Entry 7B0C (X-ray diffraction, 3.00 A resolution); this record covers chains B and D of the 4 polymer chains in the assembly.

Chain B:
Molecule: HTH-type transcriptional repressor NsrR
From: Streptomyces coelicolor A3(2)
UniProt: Q9L132 (NSRR_STRCO); residues 1-148 here = UniProt positions 1-148
Sequence (161 residues; row label = number of the first residue in the row):
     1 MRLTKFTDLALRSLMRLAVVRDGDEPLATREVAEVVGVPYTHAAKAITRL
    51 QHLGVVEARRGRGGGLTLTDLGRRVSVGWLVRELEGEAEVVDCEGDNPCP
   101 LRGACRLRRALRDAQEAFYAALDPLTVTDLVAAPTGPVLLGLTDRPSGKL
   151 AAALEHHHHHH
Not modelled in the structure: 145-161
Differences from the reference sequence: expression tag (149-161)
Curated features (UniProtKB/Swiss-Prot):
  - DNA-binding region: Thr29 to His52 (H-T-H motif)
  - binding site ([2Fe-2S] cluster): Cys93, Cys99, Cys105
Ion coordination: 4Fe-4S cluster Fe site 1: Asp8 (shared with 3 residues of chain A); 4Fe-4S cluster Fe site 2: Cys93, Cys99, Cys105 (shared with 1 residue of chain A)
Residues lining bound ligands:
  - 4Fe-4S cluster (SF4), molecule 1: Asp8, Arg12, Met15
  - 4Fe-4S cluster (SF4), molecule 2: Val91, Asp92, Cys93, Cys99, Leu101, Arg102, Cys105, Leu107, Arg108, Leu111
What the authors report for this chain:
  - binding site for the 23-nt DNA strand (chain D): Lys5, Phe6, Thr29, Tyr40, Thr41, His42, Thr48, His52, Ala58 to Gly61, Arg59 to Gly64
  - binding site for the 23-nt DNA strand: Lys5, Phe6, Thr29, Thr41, His42, Lys45, Thr48, His52, Arg60, Gly61
  - specificity-determining residues: Thr41, Arg60 (proposed by the authors, not directly observed)

Chain D:
Molecule: 23-nt DNA strand
Sequence (23 nucleotides; row label = number of the first residue in the row):
     1 AATTGGTAGATGATATTCGTGTT

Chain B / chain D interface:
Residue-residue contacts (17):
  Leu27(B) - DT3(D)  phosphate contact
  Ala28(B) - DT3(D)  phosphate contact
  Thr29(B) - DT3(D)  hydrogen bond to the phosphate
  Tyr40(B) - DT3(D)  base contact
  Lys45(B) - DG6(D)  hydrogen bond to the base
  Ile47(B) - DT4(D)  phosphate contact
  Thr48(B) - DT4(D)  hydrogen bond to the phosphate
  Thr48(B) - DG5(D)  phosphate contact
  Gln51(B) - DT4(D)  phosphate contact
  His52(B) - DG5(D)  salt bridge to the phosphate
  Ala58(B) - DT3(D)  phosphate contact
  Ala58(B) - DT4(D)  phosphate contact
  Arg59(B) - DT3(D)  sugar contact
  Arg60(B) - DA2(D)  base contact
  Arg60(B) - DT3(D)  hydrogen bond to the base
  Arg60(B) - DT4(D)  hydrogen bond to the sugar
  Leu66(B) - DT3(D)  phosphate contact
Other interface residues (no listed pair), chain B (17 interface residues in all): Ala44, Gly61, Gly64, Gly65
Other interface residues (no listed pair), chain D (7 interface residues in all): DA1, DT7

Overview:
Chain B and chain D form an interface of 17 and 7 residues respectively, with 5 hydrogen bonds and 1 salt
bridge. Among the polar pairs are Lys45(B)-DG6(D), Arg60(B)-DT3(D) and Arg60(B)-DT4(D). From the paper: a
binding site for the 23-nt DNA strand (chain D) at Lys5(B), Phe6(B) and Thr29(B) among others; a binding site
for the 23-nt DNA strand at Lys5(B), Phe6(B) and Thr29(B) among others.
Here chain B is HTH-type transcriptional repressor NsrR (Streptomyces coelicolor A3(2)) and chain D is a 23-nt
DNA strand. Entry 7B0C ([4Fe-4S]-NsrR complexed to 23-bp HmpA1 operator fragment) was determined by X-ray
diffraction.
